8UIC - chains K and T; structure by electron microscopy, 3.54 A resolution.

== Chain K ==
Name: Integrator complex subunit 11
From: Drosophila melanogaster
Notes: EC 3.1.27.-
UniProt: Q9VAH9 (INT11_DROME); residue numbers follow UniProt; this construct covers 1-597
Sequence (597 residues; each row starts with the number of its first residue):
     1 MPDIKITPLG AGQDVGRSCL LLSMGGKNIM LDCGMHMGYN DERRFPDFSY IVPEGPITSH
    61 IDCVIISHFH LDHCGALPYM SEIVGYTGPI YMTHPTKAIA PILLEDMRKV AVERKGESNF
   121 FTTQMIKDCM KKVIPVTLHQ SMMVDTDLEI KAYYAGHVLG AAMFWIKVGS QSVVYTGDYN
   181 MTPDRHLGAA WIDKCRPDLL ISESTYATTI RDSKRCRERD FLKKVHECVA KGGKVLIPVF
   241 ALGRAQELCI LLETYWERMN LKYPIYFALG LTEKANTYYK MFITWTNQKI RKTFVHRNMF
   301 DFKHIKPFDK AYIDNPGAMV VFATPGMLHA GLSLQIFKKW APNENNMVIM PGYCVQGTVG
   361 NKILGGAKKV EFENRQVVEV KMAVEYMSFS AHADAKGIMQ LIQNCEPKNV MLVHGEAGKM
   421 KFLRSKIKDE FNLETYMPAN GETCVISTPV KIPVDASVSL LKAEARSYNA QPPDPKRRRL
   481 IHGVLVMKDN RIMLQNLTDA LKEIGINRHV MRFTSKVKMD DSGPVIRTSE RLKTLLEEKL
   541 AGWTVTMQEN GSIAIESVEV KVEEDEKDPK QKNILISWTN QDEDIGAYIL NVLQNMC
Not modelled in the structure: 1, 113-119, 210-214, 288-298, 449-597
Ion coordination: Zn2+ site 1: H68, H70, H157, D178 (shared with C973(T) of chain T); Zn2+ site 2: D72, H73, H414 (shared with C973(T) of chain T)
UniProt features mapped onto this chain:
  - motif: H68 to H73 (HXHXDH motif)
  - active site: E203
  - binding site (Zn(2+)): H68, H70, D72, H73, H157, D178, H414
  - binding site (1D-myo-inositol hexakisphosphate): K462
  - mutagenesis: R17 (R17L: Unable to rescue lethality in Ints11 knocked-out larvae), G55 (G55S: Rescues lethality in Ints11 knocked-out larvae. Mutant adult flies have a shortened lifespan and locomotor defects), L138 (L138F: Rescues lethality in Ints11 knocked-out larvae. Mutant adult flies have a shortened lifespan and locomotor defects), E203 (E203Q: Abolished RNA endonuclease activity), K396 (K396E: Rescues lethality in Ints11 knocked-out larvae. Mutant adult flies have a shortened lifespan and locomotor defects), H414 (H414Y: Unable to rescue lethality in Ints11-knocked-out flies), K462 (K462E: Abolished interaction with Inositol hexakisphosphate leading to impaired integrator complex function), V517 (V517M: Rescues lethality in Ints11 knocked-out larvae. Mutant adult flies have a shortened lifespan and locomotor defects), I553 (I553E: Rescues lethality in Ints11 knocked-out larvae. Mutant adult flies have a shortened lifespan and locomotor defects)
What the authors report for this chain:
  - catalytic residues: H392 (citing earlier work)

== Chain T ==
Name: FI02071p
From: Drosophila melanogaster
UniProt: Q9VDE8 (Q9VDE8_DROME); residue numbers follow UniProt; this construct covers 1-974
Sequence (974 residues; row label = number of the first residue in the row):
     1 MQKQEETLSR LRTIFDIFLR ENFSTTNNVY FEKLLTHLQA KENAFVLQAP FVVEWVDRCI
    61 TAVTEDFKKI HPKVISFMLN LTSFLANNEW MIVRLRELDI VNRAVKLLQR EHNLSPSIKL
   121 GGIRLMKAIT VYSMGLAFLR MHRIWTLLIQ YSNNDHTLYV VREARQVLYN MVYKSCDKLH
   181 DKAVTLEILS EIMQPIHDNL YKNTDGVERI HVKVDDNEML HKISSTLDLL SYILQQTLVL
   241 EERTTLIILL KEHHDFEITV WKLIDMTHNP YFTEKIFTTL SSYNFALLLH EKLLNPNATE
   301 PSEEFTEFGL AFFNLMKFLI TRKDGLSFVK LAELNHVLWK KLGPRAPKEI VIQQERVTFE
   361 NQLICFHMLP LLFSMKYAQK IADEESKIEL FDAYVVKLLE ISCEQTLRLC YTMRDNFFSA
   421 DGMAVGLVTA GLANKCIHSL LALENVLDRE QAVTVCQALL YVLREAVAMS VITNNGEDDC
   481 HSVSSAGSSY LKLYPRGTEQ VVNDPQVLHS VMVGLRTLIE RFKITWKESV ETIGLVNCLA
   541 FVLENTSMDA RCTVQALKLV QLAVEHFLSP NMALLVDNLQ GSALVCLGPI IVKRMHDTMW
   601 EVRDTTLELT TSIASISRIK FPAFQRFLID SKIPPIVYEM AKNDSEVYVR ASAFQCLSQM
   661 VSINLLWENG LSQLDLVDHL LFVMYRETND IVRSEAVITL MKIYEHRKIH EKYKNTLFST
   721 LNYCVIGDHH TEVKLNALNF WRREFYRQFS NQGMIDGSFP TVTFSKEQKK IVTLTEKEIQ
   781 TSIAKVFGEV QQYGYFGILL KCLREETSME VLEFLIKGVK TMTEKFERYK GIMEEIEMRS
   841 PLSDRERPRF DFPSQPQPTP IPQQPPVNPT EADEVIESIL NSQDAQLLEK AFETQMQINA
   901 QGKTAEKRHI DEFYYKQFAV PLRQFFEELK TIDLDQLVKQ HQEWFECKEN FTSLLDDILG
   961 ALKRDDENMI SDCY
Not modelled in the structure: 1, 201-215, 296-302, 378-390, 418-429, 469-503, 570-581, 752-775, 830-869, 895-906
Ion coordination: Zn2+ site 1: C973 (shared with H68(K), H70(K), H157(K), D178(K) of chain K)
What the authors report for this chain:
  - Zn2+ coordination: C973

== How chain K and chain T interact ==
Residue-residue contacts (107):
  V15(K) - S971(T)
  V15(K) - D972(T)
  H36(K) - V29(T)
  H36(K) - Y974(T)  hydrogen bond
  M37(K) - Y974(T)
  Y39(K) - V29(T)
  Y39(K) - E32(T)  hydrogen bond
  R43(K) - T36(T)  hydrogen bond
  D47(K) - Y159(T)  hydrogen bond
  S49(K) - R162(T)  hydrogen bond (backbone-side chain)
  Y50(K) - L158(T)
  Y50(K) - Y159(T)  hydrophobic
  P53(K) - R162(T)
  P56(K) - N445(T)
  I57(K) - L441(T)
  I57(K) - E444(T)
  S59(K) - H438(T)
  H68(K) - C973(T)
  H70(K) - C973(T)  hydrogen bond
  D72(K) - C973(T)  hydrogen bond
  D72(K) - Y974(T)
  H73(K) - C973(T)
  T87(K) - H509(T)  hydrogen bond (backbone-side chain)
  T87(K) - V513(T)
  T87(K) - R551(T)  hydrogen bond (backbone-side chain)
  G88(K) - R551(T)
  K97(K) - E601(T)  salt bridge
  P101(K) - Y648(T)
  R108(K) - E732(T)  salt bridge
  K109(K) - H730(T)  hydrogen bond
  K109(K) - E732(T)  salt bridge
  T123(K) - Y648(T)
  T123(K) - I691(T)
  K127(K) - W600(T)
  K127(K) - D604(T)  salt bridge
  K127(K) - Y648(T)
  K127(K) - S652(T)
  D128(K) - K558(T)  salt bridge
  M130(K) - W600(T)
  K131(K) - V554(T)
  K131(K) - E601(T)
  K131(K) - D604(T)  salt bridge
  K131(K) - T605(T)
  K132(K) - R551(T)
  V133(K) - E601(T)
  I134(K) - R551(T)
  D145(K) - Q506(T)
  D178(K) - C973(T)  hydrogen bond
  D184(K) - Q883(T)
  R185(K) - I879(T)
  R185(K) - S882(T)
  R185(K) - Q883(T)
  R185(K) - D884(T)  salt bridge
  H186(K) - D884(T)  salt bridge
  T205(K) - I970(T)
  T205(K) - S971(T)
  Y206(K) - I970(T)  hydrophobic
  Y206(K) - D972(T)
  R215(K) - N881(T)  hydrogen bond
  L222(K) - I876(T)  hydrophobic
  F240(K) - Y974(T)
  R244(K) - Y974(T)  hydrogen bond (side chain-backbone)
  I250(K) - D884(T)
  I250(K) - L887(T)  hydrophobic
  L251(K) - I879(T)  hydrophobic
  T254(K) - I879(T)
  T254(K) - L887(T)
  Y255(K) - I876(T)  hydrophobic
  Y255(K) - I879(T)
  E257(K) - K890(T)  salt bridge
  R258(K) - S878(T)  hydrogen bond
  R258(K) - L887(T)
  M259(K) - A872(T)  hydrophobic
  M259(K) - V875(T)  hydrophobic
  E273(K) - T688(T)  hydrogen bond
  E273(K) - N689(T)
  Y279(K) - L888(T)  hydrophobic
  Y279(K) - F892(T)
  I283(K) - F892(T)  hydrophobic
  F300(K) - L888(T)  hydrophobic
  F300(K) - A891(T)  hydrophobic
  F300(K) - F892(T)  hydrophobic
  Y353(K) - M969(T)  hydrophobic
  Y353(K) - I970(T)
  Y353(K) - S971(T)
  Y353(K) - D972(T)
  V355(K) - Y974(T)  hydrophobic
  Q356(K) - Y30(T)
  Q356(K) - K33(T)  hydrogen bond
  Q356(K) - L954(T)
  Q356(K) - D957(T)  hydrogen bond
  N361(K) - M969(T)
  G365(K) - R964(T)
  F372(K) - W944(T)  hydrogen bond (backbone-side chain)
  E373(K) - Q940(T)
  E373(K) - H941(T)
  E373(K) - W944(T)
  N374(K) - Q940(T)
  S390(K) - D972(T)  hydrogen bond
  H392(K) - D972(T)  salt bridge
  H392(K) - C973(T)
  E416(K) - T26(T)
  E416(K) - S971(T)  hydrogen bond
  G441(K) - T157(T)
  E442(K) - P116(T)
  T443(K) - H156(T)  hydrogen bond (backbone-backbone)
  V445(K) - H156(T)
Also at the interface, not in a pair above, chain K (92 interface residues in all): L9, Q13, G16, M35, D41, P89, E105, V112, I126, H157, E218, R219, E247, L269, F282, N287, M327, L332, Q335, C354, G357, E371, Y386, H414, A439
Also at the interface, not in a pair above, chain T (68 interface residues in all): N27, N28, D728, T807, M809, L880, A885, K948, E949
The authors on this interface:
  - pairs named by the authors: R244(K)-Y974(T), H392(K)-D972(T) (hydrogen bond)
  - interface residues, chain T: D972(T)

== In short ==
92 residues of chain K face 68 of chain T across their interface; the contacts include 21 hydrogen bonds and
10 salt bridges. Among the polar pairs are K97(K)-E601(T), R108(K)-E732(T) and K109(K)-E732(T). The paper
describes a contact between R244(K) and Y974(T); a hydrogen bond between H392(K) and D972(T). The paper
reports the catalytic residue H392(K); the interface residue D972(T).
Chain K is Integrator complex subunit 11 and chain T is FI02071p, both from Drosophila melanogaster; the
structure, Structure of the Drosophila IntS11-CG7044(dBRAT1) complex, was determined by electron microscopy,
deposited together with 8UIB.
